Entry 6ERZ (X-ray diffraction, 1.92 A resolution); this record covers chain A.

[Chain A]
Name: Chloride intracellular channel protein 6
Organism: Mus musculus
Reference sequence: Q8BHB9 (CLIC6_MOUSE); residues 5-238 here correspond to UniProt positions 363-596 (UniProt number = residue number + 358)
Chain sequence (238 residues; row label = number of the first residue in the row):
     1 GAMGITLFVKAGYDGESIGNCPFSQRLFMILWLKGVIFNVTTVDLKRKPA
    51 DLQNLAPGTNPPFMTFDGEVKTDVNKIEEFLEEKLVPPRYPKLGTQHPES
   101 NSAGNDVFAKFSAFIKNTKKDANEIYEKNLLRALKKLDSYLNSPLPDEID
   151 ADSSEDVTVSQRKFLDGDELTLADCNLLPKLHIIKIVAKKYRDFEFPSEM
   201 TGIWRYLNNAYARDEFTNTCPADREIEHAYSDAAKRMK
Unresolved in the structure: 1-2, 46-58
Construct notes: expression tag (1-4)
UniProt features mapped onto this chain:
  - motif: C21 to S24 (G-site)

[Summary]
Chain A is Chloride intracellular channel protein 6 (Mus musculus); the structure, The crystal structure of
mouse chloride intracellular channel protein 6, was determined by X-ray diffraction (same publication as
6ERY).
